Entry 8P6W (electron microscopy, 1.90 A resolution); this record covers chains I and J of the 3 polymer chains in the assembly.

== Chain I ==
Name: Cyclin-H
Organism: Homo sapiens
Reference sequence: P51946 (CCNH_HUMAN); residues 1-323 here = UniProt positions 1-323
Sequence (324 residues; each row starts with the number of its first residue; numbering starts at 0):
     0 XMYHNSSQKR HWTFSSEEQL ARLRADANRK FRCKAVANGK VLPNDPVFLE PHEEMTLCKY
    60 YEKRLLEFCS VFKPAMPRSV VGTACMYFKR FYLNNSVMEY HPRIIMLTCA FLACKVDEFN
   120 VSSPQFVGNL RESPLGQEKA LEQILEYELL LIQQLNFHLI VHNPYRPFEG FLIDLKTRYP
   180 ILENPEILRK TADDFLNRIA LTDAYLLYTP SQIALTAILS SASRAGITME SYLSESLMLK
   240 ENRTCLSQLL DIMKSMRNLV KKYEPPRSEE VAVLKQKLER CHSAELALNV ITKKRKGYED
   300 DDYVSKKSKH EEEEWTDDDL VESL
Unresolved in the structure: 39-43, 285-323
Construct notes: acetylation (0)
Modified positions: ACE (acetyl group) at position 0

== Chain J ==
Name: Cyclin-dependent kinase 7
Organism: Homo sapiens
Notes: EC 2.7.11.22, 2.7.11.23
Reference sequence: P50613 (CDK7_HUMAN); residues 1-346 here = UniProt positions 1-346
Sequence (349 residues; row label = number of the first residue in the row; numbers below 1 keep their minus sign (Ser-2 is residue -2)):
    -2 SNAMALDVKS RAKRYEKLDF LGEGQFATVY KARDKNTNQI VAIKKIKLGH RSEAKDGINR
    58 TALREIKLLQ ELSHPNIIGL LDAFGHKSNI SLVFDFMETD LEVIIKDNSL VLTPSHIKAY
   118 MLMTLQGLEY LHQHWILHRD LKPNNLLLDE NGVLKLADFG LAKSFGSPNR AYTHQVVTRW
   178 YRAPELLFGA RMYGVGVDMW AVGCILAELL LRVPFLPGDS DLDQLTRIFE TLGTPTEEQW
   238 PDMCSLPDYV TFKSFPGIPL HHIFSAAGDD LLDLIQGLFL FNPCARITAT QALKMKYFSN
   298 RPGPTPGCQL PRPNCPVETL KEQSNPALAI KRKRTEALEQ GGLPKKLIF
Unresolved in the structure: -2 to 9, 31-36, 43-51, 311-346
Construct notes: expression tag (-2 to 0)
Residues lining bound ligands: BS-181 (X2H; N5-(6-azanylhexyl)-N7-(phenylmethyl)-3-propan-2-yl-pyrazolo[1,5-a]pyrimidine-5,7-diamine): Leu18, Gly19, Val26, Ala39, Lys41, Ile75, Phe91, Asp92, Phe93, Met94, Glu95, Thr96, Asp97, Glu99, Val100, Asn141, Leu144, Ala154
What the authors report for this chain:
  - binding site for BS-181: Ala39, Ile75, Phe91, Met94, Asp97, Leu144, Ala154

== Interface between chain I and chain J ==
Residue-residue contacts (40; chain I residue first):
  ACE_0(I) - His131(J)
  Met1(I) - His131(J)
  Met1(I) - Trp132(J)
  Asn4(I) - His131(J)  hydrogen bond
  Ser5(I) - Glu68(J)
  Ser6(I) - Glu68(J)  hydrogen bond (backbone-side chain)
  Phe110(I) - Asp53(J)
  Leu111(I) - Leu60(J)  hydrophobic
  Lys114(I) - Asp53(J)  salt bridge
  Lys114(I) - Gly54(J)
  Lys114(I) - Ile55(J)  hydrogen bond (side chain-backbone)
  Lys114(I) - Leu60(J)
  Lys114(I) - Lys64(J)
  Val115(I) - Lys64(J)  hydrogen bond (backbone-side chain)
  Asp116(I) - Arg167(J)  hydrogen bond (backbone-side chain)
  Glu117(I) - Arg61(J)  salt bridge
  Glu117(I) - Lys64(J)  salt bridge
  Glu117(I) - Arg167(J)
  Val120(I) - Arg57(J)  hydrogen bond (backbone-side chain)
  Ser122(I) - Lys52(J)  hydrogen bond (side chain-backbone)
  Ser122(I) - Asp53(J)
  Leu144(I) - Lys52(J)
  Leu144(I) - Gly54(J)
  Glu147(I) - Gly54(J)
  Glu147(I) - Ile55(J)  hydrogen bond (side chain-backbone)
  Leu148(I) - Gly82(J)
  Leu148(I) - His83(J)
  Leu148(I) - Lys84(J)
  Leu148(I) - Ile87(J)  hydrophobic
  Ile151(I) - Leu60(J)  hydrophobic
  Asn155(I) - Gln67(J)
  Phe156(I) - Gln67(J)  hydrogen bond (backbone-side chain)
  Phe156(I) - Ala80(J)
  His157(I) - Gln67(J)
  Leu158(I) - Leu60(J)  hydrophobic
  Leu158(I) - Ile63(J)  hydrophobic
  Leu158(I) - Lys64(J)
  Ile159(I) - Lys64(J)
  Ile159(I) - Glu68(J)
  Arg165(I) - Ser164(J)
Interface residues without a listed pair, chain I (27 interface residues in all): Asn119, Pro123, Leu140, Gln152
Interface residues without a listed pair, chain J (25 interface residues in all): Phe81, Ser85, Tyr127, Gln130, Lys160

== Overview ==
27 residues of chain I face 25 of chain J across their interface; the contacts include 9 hydrogen bonds and 3
salt bridges. Among the polar pairs are Lys114(I)-Asp53(J), Glu117(I)-Arg61(J) and Glu117(I)-Lys64(J). Ligands
of chain J: BS-181. The paper reports a binding site for BS-181 at Ala39(J), Ile75(J) and Phe91(J) among
others.
Here chain I is Cyclin-H and chain J is Cyclin-dependent kinase 7, both from Homo sapiens. Entry 8P6W (Cryo-EM
structure of CAK in complex with inhibitor BS-181) was determined by electron microscopy, deposited together
with 8ORM, 8P6V, 8P6X, 8P6Y, 8P6Z, 8P70 and 11 further entries.
